3VJS - chains A and C; structure by X-ray diffraction, 1.93 A resolution.

[Chain A]
Molecule: Vitamin D3 receptor
From: Rattus norvegicus
Notes: fragment: ligand-binding domain; engineered mutation(s): deletion of UNP residues 165-211
UniProtKB: P13053 (VDR_RAT); residue numbers follow UniProt; this construct covers 116-158, 206-423
Sequence (271 residues; numbered 106 to 423; 47 numbers in that range are skipped by the numbering (no residue carries them; nothing is unmodelled there); the number before each row is that of its first residue):
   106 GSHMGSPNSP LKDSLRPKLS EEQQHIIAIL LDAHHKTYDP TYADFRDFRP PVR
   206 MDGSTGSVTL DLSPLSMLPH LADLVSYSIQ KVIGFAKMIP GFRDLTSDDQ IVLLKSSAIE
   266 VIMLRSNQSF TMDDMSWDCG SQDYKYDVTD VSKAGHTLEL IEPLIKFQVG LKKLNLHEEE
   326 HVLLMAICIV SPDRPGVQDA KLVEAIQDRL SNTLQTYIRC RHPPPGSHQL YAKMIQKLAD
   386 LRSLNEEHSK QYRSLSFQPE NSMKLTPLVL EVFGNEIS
Unresolved in the structure: 106-122, 206-218, 422-423
Differences from the reference sequence: expression tag (106-115)
UniProt features mapped onto this chain:
  - region: Lys242 to Lys260 (Interaction with coactivator LXXLL motif)
  - motif: Pro412 to Asn420 (9aaTAD)
  - binding site (calcitriol): Tyr143, Ser233, Arg270, Ser274, His301, His393
Ligand contacts: 10S (1-(2-[(S)-2,4-Dihydroxybutoxy]ethyl)-12-(5-ethyl-5-hydroxyheptyl)-1,12-dicarba-closo-dodecaborane): Tyr143, Tyr147, Phe150, Leu223, Leu226, Ala227, Leu229, Val230, Ser233, Ile264, Ile267, Arg270, Ser271, Ser274, Trp282, Cys284, Tyr291, Val296, Ala299, His301, Leu309, His393, Tyr397, Leu400, Leu410, Val414, Phe418

[Chain C]
Molecule: peptide from Mediator of RNA polymerase II transcription subunit 1
UniProtKB: Q15648 (MED1_HUMAN); residues 625-637 here correspond to UniProt positions 640-652 (UniProt number = residue number + 15)
Sequence (13 residues; each row starts with the number of its first residue):
   625 KNHPMLMNLL KDN
Unresolved in the structure: 625, 636-637
UniProt features mapped onto this chain:
  - motif: Leu630 to Leu634 (LXXLL motif 2)

[How chain A and chain C interact]
Residue-residue contacts (22; chain A residue first):
  Gln235(A) with Leu633(C)
  Ile238(A) with Leu630(C), hydrophobic; Leu633(C), hydrophobic
  Lys242(A) with Leu633(C), hydrogen bond (side chain-backbone); Leu634(C), hydrogen bond (side chain-backbone); Lys635(C), hydrogen bond (side chain-backbone)
  Phe247(A) with Leu634(C), hydrophobic
  Ser252(A) with Met631(C), hydrogen bond
  Gln255(A) with Leu634(C)
  Ile256(A) with Leu630(C), hydrophobic; Met631(C), hydrophobic; Leu634(C), hydrophobic
  Leu259(A) with Leu630(C), hydrophobic; Leu634(C), hydrophobic
  Lys260(A) with His627(C), hydrogen bond; Leu630(C)
  Pro412(A) with Met629(C)
  Leu413(A) with Met629(C)
  Glu416(A) with His627(C); Pro628(C); Met629(C), hydrogen bond (side chain-backbone); Leu630(C), hydrogen bond (side chain-backbone)
Interface residues without a listed pair, chain A (13 interface residues in all): Val417
Interface residues without a listed pair, chain C (9 interface residues in all): Asn626

[In short]
Chain A and chain C form an interface of 13 and 9 residues respectively, with 7 hydrogen bonds. Among the
polar pairs are Lys242(A)-Leu633(C), Lys242(A)-Leu634(C) and Lys242(A)-Lys635(C). Ligands of chain A: compound
10S. UniProt lists 6 calcitriol-binding residues on chain A.
Chain A is Vitamin D3 receptor (Rattus norvegicus) and chain C is peptide from Mediator of RNA polymerase II
transcription subunit 1; the structure, Vitamin D receptor complex with a carborane compound, was determined
by X-ray diffraction, deposited together with 3VJT.
